Entry 4WOA (X-ray diffraction, 1.80 A resolution); this record covers chain A.

# Chain A
Name: Lysozyme C
Organism: Gallus gallus
Notes: EC 3.2.1.17
UniProtKB: P00698 (LYSC_CHICK); residues 1-129 here correspond to UniProt positions 19-147 (UniProt number = residue number + 18)
Chain sequence (129 residues; each row starts with the number of its first residue):
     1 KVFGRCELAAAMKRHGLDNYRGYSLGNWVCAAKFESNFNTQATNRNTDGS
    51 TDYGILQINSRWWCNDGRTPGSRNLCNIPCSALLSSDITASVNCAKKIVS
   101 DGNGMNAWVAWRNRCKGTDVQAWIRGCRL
UniProt features mapped onto this chain:
  - active site: Glu35, Asp52
  - binding site (substrate): Asp101
Disulfide bonds: Cys6-Cys127, Cys30-Cys115, Cys64-Cys80, Cys76-Cys94
Metal / ion sites: Na+ near Glu35 (its only coordinating residue here)

# In short
UniProt lists active-site residues Glu35 and Asp52 and substrate-binding residue Asp101.
Chain A is Lysozyme C (Gallus gallus); the structure, Lysozyme Multiple Crystals After Surface Acoustic Wave
Alignment, was determined by X-ray diffraction (same publication as 4WO6, 4WO9, 4WOB and 4WOC).
